Entry 7W5S (X-ray diffraction, 1.76 A resolution); this record covers chain A.

[Chain A]
Name: nonheme iron and alpha-ketoglutarate dependent halogenase
Source organism: Actinomadura sp. ATCC 39365
UniProtKB: A0A1U8X168 (A0A1U8X168_9ACTN); residues 1-310 here = UniProt positions 1-310
Sequence (320 residues; row label = number of the first residue in the row; numbers below 1 keep their minus sign (Ala-9 is residue -9)):
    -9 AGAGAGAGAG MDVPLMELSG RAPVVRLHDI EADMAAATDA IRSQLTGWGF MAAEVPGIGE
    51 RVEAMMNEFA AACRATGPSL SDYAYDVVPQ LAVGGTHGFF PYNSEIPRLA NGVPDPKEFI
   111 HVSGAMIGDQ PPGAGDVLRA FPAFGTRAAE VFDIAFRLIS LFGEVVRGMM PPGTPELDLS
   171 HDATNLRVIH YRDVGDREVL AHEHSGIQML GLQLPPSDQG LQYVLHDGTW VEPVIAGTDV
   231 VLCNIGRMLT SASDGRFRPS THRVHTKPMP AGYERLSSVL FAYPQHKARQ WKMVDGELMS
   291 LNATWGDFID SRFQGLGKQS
Unresolved in the structure: -9 to 0, 303-310
Sequence notes: expression tag (-9 to 0)
Bound ions: Fe2+: His194, His252
Reported in the primary citation:
  - Fe2+ coordination: His194, His252
  - mutagenesis - K107A, H111A, R177A, Q198A, F271A: abolished catalytic activity
  - mutagenesis - H192A, Y273A: decreased catalytic activity
  - catalytic residues: Arg177, His192 (proposed by the authors, not directly observed)

[Overview]
His194 and His252 form the Fe2+ site. The paper reports catalytic residues Arg177 and His192; K107A, H111A and
R177A, among others, abolish catalytic activity; 7 substitutions were tested in all.
Chain A is nonheme iron and alpha-ketoglutarate dependent halogenase (Actinomadura sp. ATCC 39365); the
structure, A nonheme iron- and alpha-ketoglutarate- dependent halogenase that catalyzes nucleotide substrates,
was determined by X-ray diffraction, deposited together with 7W5T and 7W5V.
